Entry 7OQE (electron microscopy, 5.90 A resolution (low resolution: residue-level contacts below are approximate; hydrogen-bond / salt-bridge calls are withheld)); this record covers chains Y and 2 of the 39 polymer chains in the assembly.

[Chain Y]
Molecule: U2 small nuclear ribonucleoprotein B''
Source organism: Saccharomyces cerevisiae
UniProt: P40567 (MSL1_YEAST); residues 1-111 here = UniProt positions 1-111
Amino-acid sequence (111 residues; each row starts with the number of its first residue):
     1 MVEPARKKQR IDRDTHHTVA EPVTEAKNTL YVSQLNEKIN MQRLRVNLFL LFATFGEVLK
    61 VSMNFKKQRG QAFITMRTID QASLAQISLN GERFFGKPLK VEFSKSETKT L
Unresolved in the structure: 1-27

[Chain 2]
Molecule: U2 snRNA
Source organism: Saccharomyces cerevisiae
Sequence (1175 nucleotides; row label = number of the first residue in the row):
     1 ACGAAUCUCU UUGCCUUUUG GCUUAGAUCA AGUGUAGUAU CUGUUCUUUU CAGUGUAACA
    61 ACUGAAAUGA CCUCAAUGAG GCUCAUUACC UUUUAAUUUG UUACAAUACA CAUUUUUUGG
   121 CACCCAAAAU AAUAAAAUGG ACGGGAAGAG ACUUUUUAAG CAAGUUGUUU UCCGCUAAUG
   181 UCAGGUCUCA CUACUUUUUG CUGCUAUUUU UCUUCGCUCA UGGUUUCUUC AUAAGGCGUU
   241 UUUAUGAUGG UUUUUCGAAA UUGGUUUUUG AGACGACGGU UGCUCAAGGU UAUUGUUUUU
   301 GUUUUCUUCU GGUUGUUUUC UAUUUUCUUU UUUUUAGCUU UCUGUUUCUC CCUUAGUUUG
   361 GCUUUUUGCU UCAUACUCUU CCCUGUCUUU CCGAGCCGUU UAUGUCCAAC GCGGGAUUUG
   421 GUUUUUCUUU AUCGAUGGGA AGAAAUGGUG CUAUAGUAGG UUGGGAGAUA AUAUUUAUGG
   481 UAUGGGGUGC UAGUGCGGAU GGGGCGCUCU UAUUGUUGAU UUCUUCGCUC GUCUUCUUUU
   541 UCUGGUGGCG CUGCAAGAGG AAGUUUUUCG ACUUUGUUAU GAUUUUUGGU UUGCAAGGAA
   601 AGGUGUCUUA CGAUUCUUUU UUUGAUGUAA UAGGAUAAGC UUGCUUAUCC CCCAAGUAUC
   661 GGCCAAAGUU GUUGAUUUUC CUUUUGAAGU GUCCUCGGUU UGAGGGGGUG UAGGGUGGGG
   721 UUGGUCUACA AUAAGAGUGU UCCAUUGUUA ACGUGCUGGC GUCUUUUACU AUAUUUUUUU
   781 UCCCAGUUUA UUUUGUGCUU AUUUUCUCAU UGAGGAGAAG GAGCUCUUCU CGCAGGAUAU
   841 AAAUGGAGGU UUGCUAAAGG GGAGGAGAUG UGUUUGUGAG AAUACUGCUG AGAGAGUUCU
   901 GGAAGAGAAA AAAAGGAGGC AAUGGAAGGC GUUUGCUGGG AAAAGAGAAG AGCCAUGACU
   961 GCAUCUGUUG UUUCAAGGCC AGUUUUAUUA ACCGCCUAUG UCAUAGAGGC GUUUUUUUUG
  1021 GAGGGAUUUG AAGAAUGCCG GCGGCAUCAA GAAACGGACU UGAUGGUUGA CGCCUGUUUU
  1081 UAAAGUUAGA GACGUCGCGA CCCUCGCACU UGUGGAGUCG UUCUUGACUU UUACUUUGGU
  1141 CGCUUGAUGU UUCUCUCGUC UUCCCGUUCG CUCUU
Unresolved in the structure: 1-31, 75-77, 87-107, 123-138, 151-1088, 1109-1114, 1131-1137, 1155-1158, 1170-1175

[How chain Y and chain 2 interact]
Contacting residue pairs (13):
  Tyr-31(Y) with C1107(2)
  Gln-34(Y) with G1106(2)
  Glu-37(Y) with G1138(2)
  Lys-38(Y) with G1138(2)
  Asn-40(Y) with G1097(2)
  Met-41(Y) with G1138(2)
  Arg-43(Y) with C1098(2)
  Lys-66(Y) with G1138(2)
  Arg-69(Y) with G1106(2)
  Phe-103(Y) with C1107(2)
  Ser-104(Y) with C1107(2)
  Lys-105(Y) with C1107(2)
  Ser-106(Y) with A1108(2)
Interface residues without a listed pair, chain Y (19 interface residues in all): Ser-33, Gln-68, Phe-73, Glu-102, Glu-107, Thr-108
Interface residues without a listed pair, chain 2 (7 interface residues in all): A1100

[Overview]
19 residues of chain Y face 7 of chain 2 across their interface.
Chain Y is U2 small nuclear ribonucleoprotein B'' and chain 2 is U2 snRNA, both from Saccharomyces cerevisiae;
the structure, Saccharomyces cerevisiae spliceosomal pre-A complex (delta BS-A ACT1), was determined by
electron microscopy (same publication as 7OQB and 7OQC).
